6H8K - chains 3 and 6 of the 73 polymer chains in the assembly; structure by X-ray diffraction, 3.79 A resolution.

# Chain 3
Molecule: NADH-ubiquinone oxidoreductase chain 3
Organism: Yarrowia lipolytica
Notes: EC 7.1.1.2
UniProtKB: Q9B6C7 (NU3M_YARLI); residues 1-110 here = UniProt positions 1-110
Sequence (110 residues; each row starts with the number of its first residue):
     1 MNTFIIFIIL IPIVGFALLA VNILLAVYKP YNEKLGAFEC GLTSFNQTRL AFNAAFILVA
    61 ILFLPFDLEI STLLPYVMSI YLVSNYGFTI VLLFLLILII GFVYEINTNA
Unresolved in the structure: 20-37, 47-50
Reported in the primary citation:
  - conformationally variable residues (order/disorder transition): F38 to N46

# Chain 6
Molecule: NADH-ubiquinone oxidoreductase chain 6
Organism: Yarrowia lipolytica
Notes: EC 7.1.1.2
UniProtKB: Q9B6E9 (NU6M_YARLI); residues 11-185 here = UniProt positions 11-185
Sequence (184 residues; row label = number of the first residue in the row; X marks 9 residues of unknown identity (built as UNK)):
     2 XXXXXXXXXI TIFLAILCTI FIISAKNPMV SILYMIALFV IAAMYLYLIG LGIFSLLYIM
    62 IYIGAIAVLF LFIITLLDIN STELSVKSNI RDLPLVLISL IVLTISGLMI YSNDSILINK
   122 LLEAFGNDYN TIITQDWFNI ENTTLLTTIG NVLLTNNAFI LLVLAIVLLL GIIGPISITM
   182 KHKE
Unresolved in the structure: 50-53, 84-144, 185

# Interface between chain 3 and chain 6
Contacting residue pairs - 49 pairs, chain 3 then chain 6:
  F56(3) with F73(6), hydrophobic
  I57(3) with L77(6), hydrophobic
  L58(3) with P176(6); I177(6), hydrophobic; T180(6); M181(6), hydrophobic
  A60(3) with L70(6); F73(6), hydrophobic
  I61(3) with L70(6); P176(6), hydrophobic
  L62(3) with I173(6); I177(6), hydrophobic
  F63(3) with G65(6); A66(6), hydrophobic
  L64(3) with A66(6), hydrophobic; I67(6), hydrophobic; L70(6), hydrophobic
  P65(3) with L169(6); G172(6); I173(6), hydrophobic
  F66(3) with I173(6), hydrophobic
  D67(3) with M61(6); A66(6)
  L68(3) with I62(6), hydrophobic
  E69(3) with L169(6)
  S71(3) with M61(6); I62(6)
  P75(3) with T149(6)
  Y76(3) with L154(6); L155(6), hydrophobic; L162(6)
  S79(3) with G151(6)
  L82(3) with N152(6)
  V83(3) with L155(6), hydrophobic; T156(6)
  G87(3) with L162(6)
  F88(3) with L155(6), hydrophobic
  I90(3) with L163(6), hydrophobic
  V91(3) with L162(6), hydrophobic; A166(6), hydrophobic
  F94(3) with A166(6), hydrophobic; I167(6), hydrophobic; L170(6)
  L98(3) with L169(6); L170(6), hydrophobic; I173(6); I174(6), hydrophobic
  F102(3) with I177(6), hydrophobic
  I106(3) with M181(6), hydrophobic
Interface residues without a listed pair, chain 3 (29 interface residues in all): L95, N109
Interface residues without a listed pair, chain 6 (30 interface residues in all): I74, L78, H183

# Summary
Chain 3 and chain 6 form an interface of 29 and 30 residues respectively. From the paper: conformational
variability at F38(3).
Here chain 3 is NADH-ubiquinone oxidoreductase chain 3 and chain 6 is NADH-ubiquinone oxidoreductase chain 6,
both from Yarrowia lipolytica. Entry 6H8K (Crystal structure of a variant (Q133C in PSST) of Yarrowia
lipolytica complex I) was determined by X-ray diffraction.
